Entry 6OZL (X-ray diffraction, 2.10 A resolution); this record covers chains B and C of the 4 polymer chains in the assembly.

== Chain B ==
Molecule: Endonuclease V
Organism: Mus musculus
Notes: EC 3.1.26.-
UniProtKB: Q8C9A2 (ENDOV_MOUSE); residues 1-253 here = UniProt positions 1-253
Sequence (253 residues; each row starts with the number of its first residue):
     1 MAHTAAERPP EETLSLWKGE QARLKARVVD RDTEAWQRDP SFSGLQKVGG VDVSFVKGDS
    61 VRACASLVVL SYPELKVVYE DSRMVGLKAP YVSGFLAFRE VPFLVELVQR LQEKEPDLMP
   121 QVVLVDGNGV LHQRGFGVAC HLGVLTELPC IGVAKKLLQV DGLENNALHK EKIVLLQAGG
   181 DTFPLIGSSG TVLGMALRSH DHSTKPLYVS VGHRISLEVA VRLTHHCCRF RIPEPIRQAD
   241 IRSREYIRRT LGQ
Disordered / not traced: 1-7, 252-253
UniProt features mapped onto this chain:
  - binding site (Mg(2+)): Asp52, Asp126
  - site: Tyr91 (Interaction with target DNA)
  - mutagenesis: Ser93 (S93P: No effect on activity), Gln133 (Q133P: No effect on activity)
Ion coordination: Mn2+ site 1: Asp52, Asp240 (shared with 1 residue of chain D); Mn2+ site 2: Asp52, Asp126 (shared with 2 residues of chain D)
Reported in the primary citation:
  - catalytic residues: Asp126
  - mutagenesis - K155A: abolished catalytic activity
  - mutagenesis - K155M, R244A (10-fold): decreased catalytic activity
  - catalytic residues: Asp240 (proposed by the authors, not directly observed)

== Chain C ==
Molecule: 23-nt DNA/RNA hybrid strand
Sequence (23 nucleotides; each row starts with the number of its first residue):
     1 CGGUAACCCI AUAUGCAUGC AUU
Disordered / not traced: 1-8
Ion coordination: Mn2+ site 1: A11, U12 (shared with 2 residues of chain A); Mn2+ site 2: U12 (shared with 2 residues of chain A)

== Interface between chain B and chain C ==
Contacting residue pairs (17):
  Lys156(B) with U23(C), hydrogen bond to the base
  His202(B) with U18(C), sugar contact
  Ser203(B) with U18(C), phosphate contact; G19(C), hydrogen bond to the phosphate
  Thr204(B) with G19(C), hydrogen bond to the phosphate
  Lys205(B) with G19(C), hydrogen bond to the phosphate; C20(C), salt bridge to the phosphate
  Phe230(B) with A17(C), phosphate contact; U18(C), phosphate contact
  Arg231(B) with U18(C), hydrogen bond to the phosphate; G19(C), phosphate contact
  Arg237(B) with C16(C), hydrogen bond to the phosphate; A17(C), salt bridge to the phosphate
  Ile241(B) with C16(C), phosphate contact
  Arg244(B) with C16(C), salt bridge to the phosphate
  Arg248(B) with U14(C), sugar contact; G15(C), phosphate contact
Interface residues without a listed pair, chain C (9 interface residues in all): U22

== Summary ==
11 residues of chain B face 9 of chain C across their interface, with 6 hydrogen bonds and 3 salt bridges.
Among the polar pairs are Lys156(B)-U23(C), Ser203(B)-G19(C) and Thr204(B)-G19(C). The paper reports catalytic
residues Asp126(B) and Asp240(B); K155M and R244A of chain B reduce catalytic activity.
Chain B is Endonuclease V (Mus musculus) and chain C is a 23-nt DNA/RNA hybrid strand; the structure, Crystal
structure of Mus musculus (Mm) Endonuclease V in complex with a 23mer RNA oligo containing ..., was determined
by X-ray diffraction, deposited together with 6OZF, 6OZG, 6OZH, 6OZI, 6OZJ, 6OZK and 7 further entries.
